PDB entry 7SR6 | X-ray diffraction, 2.62 A resolution | chains A and D of the 4 polymer chains in the assembly

# Chain A
Protein: Polymerase
Organism: Homo sapiens
Reference sequence: V9H0F6 (V9H0F6_HUMAN); residue numbers follow UniProt; this construct covers 1-596
Chain sequence (618 residues; row label = number of the first residue in the row; numbers below 1 keep their minus sign (Met-21 is residue -21)):
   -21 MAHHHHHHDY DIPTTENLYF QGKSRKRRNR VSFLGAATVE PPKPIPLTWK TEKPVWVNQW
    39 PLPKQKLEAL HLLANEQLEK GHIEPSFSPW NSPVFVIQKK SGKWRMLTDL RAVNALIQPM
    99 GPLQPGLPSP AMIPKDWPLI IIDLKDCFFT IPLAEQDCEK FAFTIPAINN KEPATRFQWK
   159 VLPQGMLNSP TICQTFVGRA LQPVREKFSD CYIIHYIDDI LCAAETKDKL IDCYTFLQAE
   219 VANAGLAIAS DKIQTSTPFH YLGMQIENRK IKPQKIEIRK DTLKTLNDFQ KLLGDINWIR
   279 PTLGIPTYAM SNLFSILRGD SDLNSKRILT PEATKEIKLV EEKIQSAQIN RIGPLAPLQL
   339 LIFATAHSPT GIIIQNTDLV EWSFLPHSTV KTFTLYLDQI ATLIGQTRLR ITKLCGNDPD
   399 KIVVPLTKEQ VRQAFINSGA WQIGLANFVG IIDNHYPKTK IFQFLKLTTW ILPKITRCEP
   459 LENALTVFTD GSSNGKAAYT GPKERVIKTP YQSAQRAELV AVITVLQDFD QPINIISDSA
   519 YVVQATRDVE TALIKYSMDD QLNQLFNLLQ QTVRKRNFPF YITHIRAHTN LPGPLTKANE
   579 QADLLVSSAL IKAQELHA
Unresolved in the structure: -21 to 20, 587-596
Sequence notes: initiating methionine (-21); expression tag (-20 to 0)
Cystine bridges: Cys189-Cys211
Ion coordination: Mg2+ site 1: Asp121, Leu122, Asp196 (together with 2'-deoxycytidine-5'-triphosphate); K+ near His365 (its only coordinating residue here); Mg2+ site 2: Thr467, Glu496
Residues lining bound ligands:
  - 2'-deoxycytidine-5'-triphosphate (DCP): Lys77, Arg83, Asp121, Leu122, Lys123, Asp124, Cys125, Phe126, Gln162, Ile195, Asp196, Lys230
  - 1,4-diethylene dioxide (DIO), molecule 1: Pro112, Trp115, Ser187, Asp188, Cys189, Tyr190, Pro332
  - 1,4-diethylene dioxide (DIO), molecule 2: Ala344, His345, Tyr374, Thr446, Trp448, Thr529, Ala530, Leu531, Arg552
  - 1,4-diethylene dioxide (DIO), molecule 3: Val402, Leu404, Thr405, Lys406, Val409, Ile430, Asp431, Asn432
  - 1,4-diethylene dioxide (DIO), molecule 4: Gly417, Gln420, Ile421
  - 1,4-diethylene dioxide (DIO), molecule 5: Lys452, Ile453, Arg455, Asn555, Phe556, Pro557
  - 1,4-diethylene dioxide (DIO), molecule 6: Pro488, Tyr489, Leu546
From the paper describing this entry:
  - Mg2+ coordination: Asp121, Asp196
  - catalytic residues: Asp121, Asp196, Asp197
  - binding site for dTTP: Lys77, Arg83, Cys125, Gln162, Lys230
  - binding site for the 21-nt DNA strand: Ile195, Trp276
  - binding site for the 24-nt DNA strand (chain D): Trp38, Phe73, Ile75, Leu85, Gly163, Pro168
  - specificity-determining residues: Phe126 (citing earlier work)

# Chain D
Molecule: 24-nt DNA strand
Sequence (24 nucleotides; row label = number of the first residue in the row):
     2 GGGACCTGAA AGCGAAAGGG AAAC
Unresolved in the structure: 25
Ion coordination: K+ site 1 near DC7 (its only coordinating residue here); K+ site 2 near DA12 (its only coordinating residue here)

# Interface between chain A and chain D
Pairs across the interface (34):
  Trp38(A) - DG3(D)  stacking on the base
  Phe73(A) - DG4(D)  sugar contact
  Leu85(A) - DG4(D)  base contact
  Thr86(A) - DG4(D)  sugar contact
  Asp87(A) - DG4(D)  sugar contact
  Arg89(A) - DG3(D)  sugar contact
  Arg89(A) - DG4(D)  salt bridge to the phosphate
  Arg89(A) - DA5(D)  phosphate contact
  Asn92(A) - DA5(D)  sugar contact
  Pro100(A) - DC7(D)  phosphate contact
  Pro103(A) - DC7(D)  phosphate contact
  Pro103(A) - DT8(D)  sugar contact
  Gly104(A) - DT8(D)  sugar contact
  Gln162(A) - DG4(D)  base contact
  Gly163(A) - DG4(D)  hydrogen bond to the base
  Gly163(A) - DA5(D)  sugar contact
  Leu165(A) - DA5(D)  phosphate contact
  Leu165(A) - DC6(D)  sugar contact
  Pro168(A) - DC6(D)  sugar contact
  Tyr194(A) - DC7(D)  base contact
  Asn275(A) - DG9(D)  base contact
  Asn275(A) - DA10(D)  hydrogen bond to the sugar
  Phe292(A) - DA11(D)  sugar contact
  Phe292(A) - DA12(D)  sugar contact
  Leu295(A) - DA11(D)  sugar contact
  Leu295(A) - DA12(D)  sugar contact
  Arg296(A) - DA12(D)  phosphate contact
  Arg296(A) - DG13(D)  phosphate contact
  Gly297(A) - DG13(D)  hydrogen bond to the phosphate
  Pro364(A) - DA11(D)  phosphate contact
  His365(A) - DA11(D)  hydrogen bond to the phosphate
  His365(A) - DA12(D)  salt bridge to the phosphate
  Ser366(A) - DA12(D)  hydrogen bond to the phosphate
  Tyr534(A) - DG13(D)  phosphate contact
Other interface residues (no listed pair), chain A (32 interface residues in all): Pro39, Ile75, Gln102, Met164, Arg278, Ser299, Leu363, Ala518
Other interface residues (no listed pair), chain D (13 interface residues in all): DC14, DG21

# Overview
32 residues of chain A face 13 of chain D across their interface, with 5 hydrogen bonds, 2 salt bridges and 1
aromatic stacking contact. Polar contacts include Gly163(A)-DG4(D), Asn275(A)-DA10(D) and Gly297(A)-DG13(D).
From the paper: catalytic residues Asp121(A), Asp196(A) and Asp197(A); a binding site for the 24-nt DNA strand
(chain D) at Trp38(A), Phe73(A) and Ile75(A) among others.
Here chain A is Polymerase (Homo sapiens) and chain D is a 24-nt DNA strand. Entry 7SR6 (Human Endogenous
Retrovirus (HERV-K) reverse transcriptase ternary complex with dsDNA template Primer and dNTP) was determined
by X-ray diffraction.
